7O0V - chains M and ak of the 86 polymer chains in the assembly; structure by electron microscopy, 2.50 A resolution.

Chain M:
Molecule: RC-M
Source organism: Gemmatimonas phototrophica
Sequence (367 residues; each row starts with the number of its first residue):
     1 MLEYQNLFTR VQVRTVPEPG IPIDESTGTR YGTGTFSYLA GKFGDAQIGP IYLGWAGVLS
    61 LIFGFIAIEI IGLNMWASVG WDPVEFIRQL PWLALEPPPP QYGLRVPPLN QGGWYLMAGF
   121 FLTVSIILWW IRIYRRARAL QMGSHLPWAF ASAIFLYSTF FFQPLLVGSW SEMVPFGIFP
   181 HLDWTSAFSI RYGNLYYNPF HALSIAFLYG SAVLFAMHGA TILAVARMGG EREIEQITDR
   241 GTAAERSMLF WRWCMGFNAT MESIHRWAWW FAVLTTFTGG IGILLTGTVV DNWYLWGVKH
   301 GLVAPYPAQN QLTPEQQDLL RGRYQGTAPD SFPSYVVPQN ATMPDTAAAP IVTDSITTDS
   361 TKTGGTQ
Disordered / not traced: 1-8, 22-35, 338-367
Covalently attached groups: alpha-D-mannopyranose (MAN) linked to S331
Bound ions: Fe ion: H218, E233, H265 (shared with 2 residues of chain L)
Ligand contacts:
  - 0V9 ((19R,22S)-25-amino-22-hydroxy-22-oxido-16-oxo-17,21,23-trioxa-22lambda~5~-phosphapentacosan-19-yl (9Z)-hexadec-9-enoate), molecule 1: L104, F120, V124, I127, F155, F161, F162, L165, L166, G168, L284
  - 0V9, molecule 2: F200, F277, I281, L285, V289
  - bacteriochlorophyll a (BCL), molecule 1: I68, I71, L122, I126, F150, A153, I154, L156, Y157, F160, F176, W184, T185, S186, F188, S189, N194, L195, Y196, H201, S204, I205, L208, Y209, T275, T276, G279, G280, G282, I283
  - bacteriochlorophyll a (BCL), molecule 2: I68, Y157, F160, V174, I178, H181, L182, W184, T185
  - bacteriochlorophyll a (BCL), molecule 3: T185, Y196, Y209
  - bacteriochlorophyll a (BCL), molecule 4: Y196, A202, I205, A206, Y209, G210, V213, F271
  - bacteriopheophytin a (BPH), molecule 1: V58, S60, L61, I62, G64, F65, S125, I126, W129, I133, L146, A149, F150, A153, A272, V273, T276
  - bacteriopheophytin a (BPH), molecule 2: Y209, A212, V213, A216, M217, W251, C254, M255
  - tetramyristoyl-cardiolipin (CD4; (2R,5R,11R,14R)-5,8,11-trihydroxy-5,11-dioxido-17-oxo-2,14-bis(tetradecanoyloxy)-4,6,10,12,16-pentaoxa-5,11-diphosphatriacont-1-yl tetradecanoate), molecule 1: W55, F63, F120, V124, I127, L128, W130, I131, Y134, R135
  - tetramyristoyl-cardiolipin (CD4), molecule 2: R138, M142, G143, S144, H145, W148, A151, S152, F155, R266, W269, W270, V273, F277
  - tetramyristoyl-cardiolipin (CD4), molecule 3: R252, M255, G256, F257, W267, F271
  - spirilloxanthin (CRT): I68, E69, I71, G72, L73, M75, W76, F86, Y115, L116, G119, F120, T123, Y157, F160, F161, W170, M173, V174, P175, F176, G177, I178, H181
  - alpha-D-mannopyranose / alpha-L-rhamnopyranose / V75: T327, A328, P329, D330, P333, Y335
  - menaquinone 8 (MQ8), molecule 1: P83, V84, I87
  - menaquinone 8 (MQ8), molecule 2: V213, L214, M217, H218, T221, A244, S247, M248, W251, M255, F257, N258, A259, T260, M261, I264, W267, F271
  - phosphatidylglycerol (PGW; (1R)-2-{[(S)-{[(2S)-2,3-dihydroxypropyl]oxy}(hydroxy)phosphoryl]oxy}-1-[(hexadecanoyloxy)methyl]ethyl (9Z)-octadec-9-enoate): P199, L203, A206, W296, H300, G301, L302

Chain ak:
Molecule: LHC domain-containing protein
Source organism: Gemmatimonas phototrophica
UniProt: A0A143BHS7 (A0A143BHS7_9BACT); residues 1-71 here = UniProt positions 1-71
Sequence (71 residues; each row starts with the number of its first residue):
     1 MHRIWLMYDP RRVMVALVGF LAVLALVIHF VLLSSQRYSW IENGTLGADQ APVGASAPAA
    61 AAEMSPLPPG R
Modified / non-standard residues: M1 (N-formylmethionine; FME)
Ligand contacts:
  - bacteriochlorophyll a (BCL), molecule 1: W5, V13, L17, F20, I28
  - bacteriochlorophyll a (BCL), molecule 2: V18, L21, A22, A25, H29, L32, Y38, W40
  - bacteriochlorophyll a (BCL), molecule 3: L21, L24, A25, I28, H29, L32, Y38
  - V7N ((2E,4E,6E,10E,12E,14E,16E,18E,20E,22Z,24E,26E,28E)-23-methanoyl-31-methoxy-2,6,10,14,19,27,31-heptamethyl-dotriaconta-2,4,6,10,12,14,16,18,20,22,24,26,28-tridecaenoic acid), molecule 1: M1, R3, I4, M7
  - V7N, molecule 2: M14, L17, F20, L21, L24, V27
  - V7N, molecule 3: A25, L26, H29, F30

How chain M and chain ak interact:
Contacting residue pairs - 45 pairs, chain M then chain ak:
  L59(M) with V15(ak); G19(ak)
  I62(M) with G19(ak); V23(ak), hydrophobic
  F63(M) with V23(ak), hydrophobic; L26(ak), hydrophobic
  P99(M) with A62(ak); E63(ak)
  P100(M) with E63(ak); S65(ak); P66(ak); P68(ak)
  Q101(M) with A61(ak); A62(ak), hydrogen bond (side chain-backbone); S65(ak)
  Y102(M) with A61(ak)
  G103(M) with P68(ak)
  V106(M) with L33(ak); S34(ak); S39(ak)
  P107(M) with S34(ak), hydrogen bond (backbone-side chain)
  P108(M) with S34(ak)
  L109(M) with S34(ak), hydrogen bond (backbone-backbone)
  N110(M) with P58(ak)
  Q111(M) with P58(ak); A59(ak); A60(ak), hydrogen bond (side chain-backbone); A61(ak), hydrogen bond (side chain-backbone); E63(ak), hydrogen bond
  G113(M) with S34(ak)
  W114(M) with V31(ak), hydrophobic
  M117(M) with V27(ak); F30(ak), hydrophobic; V31(ak), hydrophobic
  F120(M) with F30(ak), hydrophobic
  F121(M) with L26(ak), hydrophobic; V27(ak), hydrophobic
  V167(M) with L67(ak)
  S169(M) with L67(ak)
  E172(M) with L67(ak)
  Q325(M) with M64(ak); P66(ak)
  T327(M) with M64(ak); S65(ak)
  A328(M) with M64(ak)
Other interface residues (no listed pair), chain M (31 interface residues in all): W55, V58, I66, G168, S171, G326
Other interface residues (no listed pair), chain ak (26 interface residues in all): A16, F20, A22, Q36, S56

In short:
The interface between chain M and chain ak involves 31 residues on one side and 26 on the other, with 6
hydrogen bonds. Polar contacts include Q101(M)-A62(ak), P107(M)-S34(ak) and Q111(M)-A60(ak).
Chain M is RC-M and chain ak is LHC domain-containing protein, both from Gemmatimonas phototrophica; the
structure, Cryo-EM structure (model_2a) of the RC-dLH complex from Gemmatimonas phototrophica at 2.5 A, was
determined by electron microscopy (same publication as 7O0U, 7O0W and 7O0X).
